6RIS - chains B and A; structure by X-ray diffraction, 2.10 A resolution.

Chain B:
Molecule: Molybdenum storage protein subunit beta
Organism: Azotobacter vinelandii DJ
UniProtKB: P84253 (MOSB_AZOVD); residues 2-270 here = UniProt positions 2-270
Sequence (269 residues; row label = number of the first residue in the row):
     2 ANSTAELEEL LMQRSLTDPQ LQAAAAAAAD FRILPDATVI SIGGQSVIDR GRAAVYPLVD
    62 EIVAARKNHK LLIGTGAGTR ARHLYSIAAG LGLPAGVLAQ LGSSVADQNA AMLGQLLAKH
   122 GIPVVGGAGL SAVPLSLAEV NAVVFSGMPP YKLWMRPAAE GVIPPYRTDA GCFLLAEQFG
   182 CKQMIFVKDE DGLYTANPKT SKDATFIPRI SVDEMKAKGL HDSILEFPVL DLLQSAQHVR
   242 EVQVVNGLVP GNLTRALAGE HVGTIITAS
Not modelled in the structure: 2
Sequence notes: engineered mutation Ser42 (Lys in P84253)
Small-molecule neighbours: ATP (adenosine-5'-triphosphate): Gly44, Gly45, Gln46, Ser47, Gly77, Ala78, Gly79, Thr169, Asp170, Lys189, Asp190, Glu191, Gly193, Leu194, Tyr195, Ala197, Asn198, Pro199, Lys200, Leu221, Ser224, Ile225

Chain A:
Molecule: Molybdenum storage protein subunit alpha
Organism: Azotobacter vinelandii DJ
UniProtKB: P84308 (MOSA_AZOVD); residues 2-276 here = UniProt positions 2-276
Sequence (275 residues; each row starts with the number of its first residue):
     2 TDTTNSIKHV ISPLARQTLQ DRDLTRPVAG KRPIRLLPWL QVVKIGGRVM DRGADAILPL
    62 VEELRKLLPE HRLLILTGAG VRARHVFSVG LDLGLPVGSL APLAASEAGQ NGHILAAMLA
   122 SEGVSYVEHP TVADQLAIHL SATRAVVGSA FPPYHHHEFP GSRIPPHRAD TGAFLLADAF
   182 GAAGLTIVEN VDGIYTADPN GPDRGQARFL PETSATDLAK SEGPLPVDRA LLDVMATARH
   242 IERVQVVNGL VPGRLTAALR GEHVGTLIRT GVRPA
Not modelled in the structure: 2-32
Bound ions: Mg2+: Glu190, Pro227 (together with ATP)
Small-molecule neighbours: ATP (adenosine-5'-triphosphate): Lys45, Ile46, Gly47, Gly48, Arg49, Val50, Gly79, Ala80, Gly81, Arg85, Ala170, Asp171, Glu190, Asn191, Val192, Gly194, Ile195, Tyr196, Ala198, Asp199, Pro200, Asn201, Pro225, Leu226, Pro227

Chain B / chain A interface:
Pairs across the interface (72; chain B residue first):
  Thr5(B) with Asp93(A)
  Glu9(B) with Ser89(A)
  Leu12(B) with Arg85(A), hydrogen bond (backbone-side chain); Ser89(A)
  Met13(B) with Arg49(A), hydrogen bond (backbone-side chain); Val82(A), hydrophobic; His86(A)
  Arg15(B) with Arg49(A); Arg85(A), hydrogen bond (backbone-side chain)
  Ser16(B) with Arg85(A); Leu226(A), hydrogen bond (side chain-backbone)
  Leu17(B) with Arg85(A); Arg169(A)
  Thr18(B) with Arg169(A); Pro225(A); Leu226(A), hydrogen bond (side chain-backbone); Val228(A)
  Gln23(B) with Ser163(A), hydrogen bond; Ile165(A)
  Ala26(B) with Arg164(A)
  Ala27(B) with Arg164(A)
  Ala29(B) with Leu92(A); Arg164(A), hydrogen bond (backbone-side chain)
  Ala30(B) with Gly95(A); Arg164(A), hydrogen bond (backbone-side chain)
  Asp31(B) with Gly95(A)
  Phe32(B) with Leu94(A); Gly95(A), hydrogen bond (backbone-backbone)
  Ile34(B) with Ser100(A)
  Leu92(B) with Ile35(A)
  Gly93(B) with Pro34(A); Ile35(A), hydrogen bond (backbone-backbone)
  Leu94(B) with Leu37(A), hydrophobic
  Pro95(B) with Ala180(A)
  Gln101(B) with Ala134(A); Asp135(A), hydrogen bond
  Ala129(B) with His156(A); His157(A)
  Pro151(B) with Pro154(A); His158(A)
  Tyr152(B) with Tyr155(A), hydrophobic; His158(A), hydrogen bond (side chain-backbone); Phe160(A)
  Leu154(B) with Leu177(A), hydrophobic; Ala180(A); Phe181(A), hydrophobic
  Trp155(B) with His130(A); Ala134(A), hydrophobic; Pro153(A); Pro154(A); Tyr155(A), hydrogen bond (backbone-side chain); Gly173(A); Leu176(A); Leu177(A)
  Arg157(B) with Tyr155(A); His168(A); Val235(A)
  Tyr167(B) with Phe160(A)
  Gly172(B) with His158(A)
  Leu175(B) with His158(A); Glu159(A); Pro161(A)
  Leu176(B) with His158(A)
  Glu178(B) with Pro161(A)
  Gln179(B) with Pro97(A); Gly99(A), hydrogen bond (side chain-backbone); Ser100(A), hydrogen bond; His157(A), hydrogen bond
  Leu233(B) with Pro161(A)
  Ser236(B) with Pro161(A); Gly162(A)
  Gln238(B) with Gly162(A)
Interface residues without a listed pair, chain B (51 interface residues in all): Leu8, Asp19, Pro20, Leu22, Val98, Gly130, Leu131, Pro150, Met156, Pro158, Ala159, Ala160, Gly162, Ala237, His239
Interface residues without a listed pair, chain A (52 interface residues in all): Phe88, Leu96, Val133, Pro203, Gly224, Asp229, Arg230, Asp234, Thr238, Arg240

Overview:
The interface between chain B and chain A involves 51 residues on one side and 52 on the other; the contacts
include 16 hydrogen bonds. Among the polar pairs are Leu12(B)-Arg85(A), Met13(B)-Arg49(A) and
Arg15(B)-Arg85(A). One ATP molecule is bound between chain B and chain A.
Here chain B is Molybdenum storage protein subunit beta and chain A is Molybdenum storage protein subunit
alpha, both from Azotobacter vinelandii DJ. Entry 6RIS (The Kb42S variant of the molybdenum storage protein)
was determined by X-ray diffraction, deposited together with 6RJ4, 6RKD and 6RKE.
